Entry 6QZR (X-ray diffraction, 2.30 A resolution); this record covers chains A and N.

Chain A:
Protein: 14-3-3 protein sigma
Organism: Homo sapiens
UniProt: P31947 (1433S_HUMAN); numbering as in UniProt (aligned over 1-248)
Sequence (253 residues; row label = number of the first residue in the row; numbers below 1 keep their minus sign (Gly-4 is residue -4)):
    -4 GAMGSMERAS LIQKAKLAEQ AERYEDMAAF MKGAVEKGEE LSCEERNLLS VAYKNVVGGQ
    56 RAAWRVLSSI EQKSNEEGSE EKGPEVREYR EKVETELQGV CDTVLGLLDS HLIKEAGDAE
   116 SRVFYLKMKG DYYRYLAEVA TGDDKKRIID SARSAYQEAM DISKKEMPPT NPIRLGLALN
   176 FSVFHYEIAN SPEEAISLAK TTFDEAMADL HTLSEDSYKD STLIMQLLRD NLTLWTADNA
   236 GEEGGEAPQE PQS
Unresolved in the structure: 71-76, 207-213, 232-248
Modified / non-standard residues: Cys38 (S-hydroxycysteine; CSO)
Differences from the reference sequence: expression tag (-4 to 0)
Residues lining bound ligands: B3P (2-[3-(2-hydroxy-1,1-dihydroxymethyl-ethylamino)-propylamino]-2-hydroxymethyl-propane-1,3-diol): Gln93, Asp97, Leu131, Asp139, Ile143
UniProt features mapped onto this chain:
  - site (Interaction with phosphoserine on interacting protein): Arg56, Arg129
  - modified residue (Phosphoserine): Ser5, Ser74, Ser248

Chain N:
Protein: Forkhead box protein O1
UniProt: Q12778 (FOXO1_HUMAN); residues 19-29 here = UniProt positions 19-29
Sequence (11 residues; row label = number of the first residue in the row):
    19 RPRSCTWPLP R
Unresolved in the structure: 19-20
Modified / non-standard residues: Thr24 (phosphothreonine; TPO)
UniProt features mapped onto this chain:
  - modified residue: Thr24 (Phosphothreonine)
  - mutagenesis: Thr24 (T24A: Abolishes PKB/AKT1-mediated phosphorylation but does not prevent phosphorylation of Ser-256 or Ser-319. Also inhibits binding of 14-3-3 proteins ...)
Reported in the primary citation:
  - post-translational modification sites: Ser22, Thr24
  - mutagenesis - S22E, T24A: decreased binding to 14-3-3

How chain A and chain N interact:
Contacting residue pairs (26; chain A residue first):
  Lys49(A) - Thr24(N)
  Lys49(A) - Pro26(N)
  Lys49(A) - Leu27(N)
  Lys49(A) - Pro28(N)
  Arg56(A) - Thr24(N)
  Lys122(A) - Trp25(N)  hydrogen bond (side chain-backbone)
  Lys122(A) - Pro26(N)
  Arg129(A) - Thr24(N)
  Tyr130(A) - Thr24(N)
  Pro167(A) - Trp25(N)
  Leu174(A) - Cys23(N)
  Leu174(A) - Thr24(N)
  Leu174(A) - Trp25(N)
  Asn175(A) - Thr24(N)
  Asn175(A) - Trp25(N)  hydrogen bond (side chain-backbone)
  Val178(A) - Ser22(N)
  Val178(A) - Cys23(N)
  Val178(A) - Thr24(N)
  Glu182(A) - Arg21(N)
  Glu182(A) - Ser22(N)  hydrogen bond
  Ile219(A) - Trp25(N)  hydrophobic
  Leu222(A) - Cys23(N)  hydrophobic
  Leu222(A) - Trp25(N)
  Asn226(A) - Ser22(N)
  Asn226(A) - Cys23(N)  hydrogen bond (side chain-backbone)
  Trp230(A) - Ser22(N)  hydrogen bond
Other interface residues (no listed pair), chain A (19 interface residues in all): Ser45, Asn50, Gly171, Tyr181, Asp215
Other interface residues (no listed pair), chain N (9 interface residues in all): Arg29
From the paper, about this interface:
  - pairs named by the authors: Lys122(A)-Trp25(N) (hydrogen bond)

Summary:
19 residues of chain A and 9 residues of chain N are in contact; the contacts include 5 hydrogen bonds. Polar
contacts include Lys122(A)-Trp25(N), Asn175(A)-Trp25(N) and Glu182(A)-Ser22(N). The paper describes a hydrogen
bond between Lys122(A) and Trp25(N). The paper reports that S22E and T24A of chain N reduce binding to 14-3-3;
modification sites Ser22(N) and Thr24(N).
Chain A is 14-3-3 protein sigma (Homo sapiens) and chain N is Forkhead box protein O1; the structure, 14-3-3
sigma in complex with FOXO1 pT24 peptide, was determined by X-ray diffraction, deposited together with 6QZS.
